Entry 8T7Y (X-ray diffraction, 1.78 A resolution); this record covers chains A and B of the 4 polymer chains in the assembly.

[Chain A (and B)]
Molecule: 3C-like proteinase nsp5
Source organism: Severe acute respiratory syndrome coronavirus 2
Notes: EC 3.4.22.69; chain B of this document is another copy of the same molecule, construct and numbering; everything in this record applies to it too
UniProt: P0DTD1 (R1AB_SARS2); residues 1-306 here correspond to UniProt positions 3264-3569 (UniProt number = residue number + 3263)
Sequence (306 residues; numbered 1 to 306; the number before each row is that of its first residue):
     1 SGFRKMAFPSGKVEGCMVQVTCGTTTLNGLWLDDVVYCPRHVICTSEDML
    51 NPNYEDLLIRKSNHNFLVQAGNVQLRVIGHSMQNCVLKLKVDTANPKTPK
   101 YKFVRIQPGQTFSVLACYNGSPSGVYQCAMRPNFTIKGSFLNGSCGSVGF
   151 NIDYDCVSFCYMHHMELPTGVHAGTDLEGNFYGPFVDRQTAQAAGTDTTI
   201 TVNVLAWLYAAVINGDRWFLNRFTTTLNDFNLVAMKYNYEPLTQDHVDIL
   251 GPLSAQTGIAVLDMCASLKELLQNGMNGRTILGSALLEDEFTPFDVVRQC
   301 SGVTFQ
Unresolved in the structure: 306
Swiss-Prot annotation at these positions:
  - active site: His41 (For 3CL-PRO activity), Cys145 (Nucleophile)
  - site: Gln306 (Cleavage)
  - cross-link (Glycyl lysine isopeptide (Lys-Gly)): Lys5 (interchain with G-Cter in ubiquitin), Lys90 (interchain with G-Cter in ubiquitin)

[Chain A / chain B interface]
Contacting residue pairs - 95 pairs, chain A then chain B:
  Ser1(A) - Gly138(B)
  Ser1(A) - Ser139(B)
  Ser1(A) - Phe140(B)  hydrogen bond (backbone-backbone)
  Ser1(A) - Glu166(B)  hydrogen bond (backbone-side chain)
  Ser1(A) - Gly170(B)
  Ser1(A) - His172(B)  hydrogen bond (backbone-side chain)
  Gly2(A) - Gly138(B)
  Gly2(A) - Ser139(B)  hydrogen bond (backbone-side chain)
  Phe3(A) - Gly138(B)
  Arg4(A) - Tyr126(B)
  Arg4(A) - Gln127(B)  hydrogen bond (side chain-backbone)
  Arg4(A) - Cys128(B)  hydrogen bond
  Arg4(A) - Lys137(B)  hydrogen bond (side chain-backbone)
  Arg4(A) - Gly138(B)
  Arg4(A) - Ser139(B)
  Lys5(A) - Tyr126(B)
  Met6(A) - Gly124(B)
  Met6(A) - Val125(B)
  Met6(A) - Tyr126(B)  hydrophobic
  Met6(A) - Ser139(B)
  Ala7(A) - Gly124(B)
  Ala7(A) - Val125(B)  hydrogen bond (backbone-backbone)
  Phe8(A) - Val125(B)
  Pro9(A) - Ser10(B)
  Pro9(A) - Glu14(B)
  Pro9(A) - Pro122(B)  hydrophobic
  Ser10(A) - Pro9(B)
  Ser10(A) - Ser10(B)  hydrogen bond (side chain-backbone)
  Ser10(A) - Glu14(B)  hydrogen bond (backbone-side chain)
  Gly11(A) - Gly11(B)
  Gly11(A) - Glu14(B)  hydrogen bond (backbone-side chain)
  Glu14(A) - Pro9(B)
  Glu14(A) - Ser10(B)  hydrogen bond (side chain-backbone)
  Glu14(A) - Gly11(B)  hydrogen bond (side chain-backbone)
  Tyr118(A) - Gly302(B)
  Tyr118(A) - Thr304(B)
  Ser121(A) - Thr304(B)  hydrogen bond
  Ser121(A) - Phe305(B)  hydrogen bond (side chain-backbone)
  Pro122(A) - Pro9(B)  hydrophobic
  Pro122(A) - Thr304(B)
  Pro122(A) - Phe305(B)  hydrogen bond (backbone-backbone)
  Ser123(A) - Pro9(B)
  Ser123(A) - Val303(B)  hydrogen bond (side chain-backbone)
  Ser123(A) - Phe305(B)
  Gly124(A) - Met6(B)
  Gly124(A) - Ala7(B)
  Gly124(A) - Pro9(B)
  Val125(A) - Met6(B)
  Val125(A) - Ala7(B)  hydrogen bond (backbone-backbone)
  Val125(A) - Phe8(B)
  Val125(A) - Val125(B)  hydrophobic
  Tyr126(A) - Arg4(B)
  Tyr126(A) - Lys5(B)
  Tyr126(A) - Met6(B)  hydrophobic
  Gln127(A) - Arg4(B)  hydrogen bond (backbone-side chain)
  Cys128(A) - Arg4(B)
  Lys137(A) - Arg4(B)  hydrogen bond (backbone-side chain)
  Gly138(A) - Ser1(B)
  Gly138(A) - Gly2(B)
  Gly138(A) - Phe3(B)
  Gly138(A) - Arg4(B)
  Ser139(A) - Ser1(B)
  Ser139(A) - Gly2(B)  hydrogen bond (side chain-backbone)
  Ser139(A) - Arg4(B)
  Ser139(A) - Met6(B)
  Ser139(A) - Gln299(B)  hydrogen bond
  Phe140(A) - Ser1(B)  hydrogen bond (backbone-backbone)
  Leu141(A) - Gln299(B)
  Leu141(A) - Cys300(B)
  Leu141(A) - Ser301(B)
  Leu141(A) - Gly302(B)
  Glu166(A) - Ser1(B)  hydrogen bond (side chain-backbone)
  Gly170(A) - Ser1(B)
  His172(A) - Ser1(B)  hydrogen bond (side chain-backbone)
  Thr280(A) - Leu286(B)
  Gly283(A) - Leu286(B)
  Ala285(A) - Ala285(B)  hydrophobic
  Ala285(A) - Leu286(B)  hydrophobic
  Leu286(A) - Thr280(B)
  Leu286(A) - Gly283(B)
  Leu286(A) - Ala285(B)  hydrophobic
  Glu290(A) - Arg4(B)  salt bridge
  Arg298(A) - Ser123(B)  hydrogen bond (side chain-backbone)
  Gln299(A) - Ser139(B)  hydrogen bond
  Gln299(A) - Leu141(B)
  Cys300(A) - Leu141(B)
  Ser301(A) - Leu141(B)
  Gly302(A) - Tyr118(B)
  Gly302(A) - Leu141(B)
  Val303(A) - Ser123(B)  hydrogen bond (backbone-side chain)
  Thr304(A) - Tyr118(B)
  Thr304(A) - Ser121(B)
  Thr304(A) - Pro122(B)
  Phe305(A) - Pro122(B)  hydrogen bond (backbone-backbone)
  Phe305(A) - Ser123(B)
Also at the interface, not in a pair above, chain A (44 interface residues in all): Leu115, Ser284
Also at the interface, not in a pair above, chain B (42 interface residues in all): Leu115, Ser284

[Summary]
44 residues of chain A face 42 of chain B across their interface; the contacts include 29 hydrogen bonds and 1
salt bridge. Polar contacts include Glu290(A)-Arg4(B), Ser1(A)-Glu166(B) and Ser1(A)-His172(B). Curated
annotation (UniProt) lists active-site residues His41(A) and Cys145(A) on chain A.
Chain A and chain B are both 3C-like proteinase nsp5 (Severe acute respiratory syndrome coronavirus 2); the
structure, Structure of SARS CoV-2 main protease in complex with Chymostatin, was determined by X-ray
diffraction.
